Entry 8INR (electron microscopy, 2.73 A resolution); this record covers chains R and A of the 5 polymer chains in the assembly.

# Chain R
Molecule: HA signal peptide, Melanocortin receptor 5, LgBiT subunit
From: Influenza A virus (A/Victoria/3/1975(H3N2))
Reference sequence: chimeric construct of P03435, P33032: residues -14 to 1 from P03435 (HEMA_I75A3) positions 1-16 (UniProt number = residue number + 15); residues 2-325 from P33032 positions 2-325 (same numbers)
Chain sequence (513 residues; each row starts with the number of its first residue; numbers below 1 keep their minus sign (Met-14 is residue -14)):
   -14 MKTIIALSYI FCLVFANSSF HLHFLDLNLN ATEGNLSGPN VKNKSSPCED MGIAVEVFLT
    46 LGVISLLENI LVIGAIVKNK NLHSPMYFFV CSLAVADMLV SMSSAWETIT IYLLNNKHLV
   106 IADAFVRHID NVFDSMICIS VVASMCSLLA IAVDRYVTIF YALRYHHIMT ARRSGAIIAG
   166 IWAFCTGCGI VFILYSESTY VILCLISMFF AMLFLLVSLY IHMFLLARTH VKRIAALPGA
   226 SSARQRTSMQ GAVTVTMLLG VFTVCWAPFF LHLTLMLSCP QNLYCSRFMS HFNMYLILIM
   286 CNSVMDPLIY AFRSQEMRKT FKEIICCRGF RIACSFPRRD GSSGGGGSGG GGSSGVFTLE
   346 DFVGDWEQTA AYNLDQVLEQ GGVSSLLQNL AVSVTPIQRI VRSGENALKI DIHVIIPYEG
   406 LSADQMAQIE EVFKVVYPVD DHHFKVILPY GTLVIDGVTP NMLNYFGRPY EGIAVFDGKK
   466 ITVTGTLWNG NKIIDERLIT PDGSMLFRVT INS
Unresolved in the structure: -14 to 37, 227-230, 313-498
Construct notes: linker (326-340)
Cystine bridges: Cys264-Cys270
Metal / ion sites: Ca2+: Glu92, Asp115, Asp119 (shared with 2 residues of chain L)
UniProt features mapped onto this chain:
  - lipidation (S-palmitoyl cysteine): Cys311, Cys312
  - glycosylation (N-linked (GlcNAc...) asparagine): Asn2, Asn15, Asn20, Asn28
Reported in the primary citation:
  - conformationally variable residues (helix shift, loop rearrangement): Leu99, Pro265
  - mutagenesis - E92A, I122A: abolished signaling with alpha-melanocyte-stimulating hormone
  - mutagenesis - D115A (269-fold), D119A (447-fold), F254A (> 100-fold): decreased signaling with alpha-melanocyte-stimulating hormone
  - Ca2+ coordination: Glu92, Asp115, Asp119
  - mutagenesis - L99A (10-fold), F118A (4-fold), V126A (8-fold), V126L (16-fold): decreased signaling
  - mutagenesis - V126M: abolished signaling

# Chain A
Molecule: Guanine nucleotide-binding protein G(i) subunit alpha-1, Guanine nucleotide-binding protein G(s) subunit alpha isoforms short
From: Homo sapiens
Reference sequence: chimeric construct of P63096, P63092: residues 8-25 from P63096 (GNAI1_HUMAN) positions 1-18 (UniProt number = residue number - 7); residues 26-82 from P63092 positions 26-66 (offset varies); residues 83-203 from P63096 (GNAI1_HUMAN) positions 60-180 (UniProt number = residue number - 23); residues 204-394 from P63092 positions 204-394 (same numbers)
Chain sequence (361 residues; each row starts with the number of its first residue; note: 26 numbers in that range are skipped by the numbering (no residue carries them; nothing is unmodelled there)):
     8 MGCTLSAEDK AAVERSKMIE KQLQKDKQVY RATHRLLLLG ADNSGKSTIV KQMRIYHV
    82 NGYSEEECKQ YKAVVYSNTI QSIIAIIRAM GRLKIDFGDS ARADDARQLF VLAGAAEEGF
   142 MTAELAGVIK RLWKDSGVQA CFNRSREYQL NDSAAYYLND LDRIAQPNYI PTQQDVLRTR
   202 VKTSGIFETK FQVDKVNFHM FDVGAQRDER RKWIQCFNDV TAIIFVVDSS DY
   264 NRLQEALNDF KSIWNNRWLR TISVILFLNK QDLLAEKVLA GKSKIEDYFP EFARYTTPED
   324 ATPEPGEDPR VTRAKYFIRD EFLRISTASG DGRHYCYPHF TCSVDTENAR RIFNDCRDII
   384 QRMHLRQYEL L
Unresolved in the structure: 8-11, 82-203
Construct notes: engineered mutation Asp49 (Gly in P63092), Asn50 (Glu in P63092), Tyr63 (Leu in P63092), Ala226 (Gly in P63092), Asp249 (Ala in P63092), Asp252 (Ser in P63092), Asp272 (Leu in P63092), Ser366 (Ala in P63092), Ala372 (Ile in P63092), Ile375 (Val in P63092)
UniProt features mapped onto this chain:
  - lipidation: Gly9 (N-myristoyl glycine), Cys10 (S-palmitoyl cysteine)
  - region: Asp196 to Lys203 (G2 motif)
  - binding site (GTP): Ser174, Leu198 to Lys203
  - modified residue: Arg201 (ADP-ribosylarginine)

# Interface between chain R and chain A
Pairs across the interface (45):
  Met71(R) - Tyr391(A)  hydrophobic
  Arg140(R) - Tyr391(A)
  Thr143(R) - His387(A)
  Thr143(R) - Tyr391(A)  hydrogen bond
  Ile144(R) - Gln384(A)  hydrogen bond (backbone-side chain)
  Ile144(R) - His387(A)
  Ile144(R) - Leu388(A)  hydrophobic
  Ala147(R) - Ile383(A)  hydrophobic
  Leu148(R) - His41(A)  hydrogen bond (backbone-side chain)
  Leu148(R) - Val217(A)
  Leu148(R) - Phe376(A)  hydrophobic
  Leu148(R) - Arg380(A)
  Leu148(R) - Ile383(A)  hydrophobic
  Arg149(R) - Lys216(A)
  Arg149(R) - Val217(A)
  His151(R) - Gln35(A)  hydrogen bond (backbone-side chain)
  His151(R) - Arg38(A)
  His152(R) - Ala39(A)
  Thr155(R) - Gln35(A)
  Met208(R) - Tyr391(A)  hydrophobic
  Met208(R) - Leu393(A)
  Phe209(R) - Leu393(A)
  Leu211(R) - Gln384(A)
  Ala212(R) - Leu394(A)
  His215(R) - Asp381(A)  salt bridge
  His215(R) - Gln384(A)
  His215(R) - Arg385(A)
  His215(R) - Leu394(A)
  Val216(R) - Leu394(A)
  Arg218(R) - Asp381(A)  salt bridge
  Arg218(R) - Arg385(A)
  Ile219(R) - Tyr358(A)
  Ile219(R) - Arg385(A)
  Ala221(R) - Asp323(A)
  Leu222(R) - Leu346(A)  hydrophobic
  Pro223(R) - Arg342(A)
  Pro223(R) - Asp343(A)
  Pro223(R) - Thr350(A)  hydrogen bond (backbone-side chain)
  Gly224(R) - Arg347(A)
  Gly224(R) - Thr350(A)  hydrogen bond (backbone-side chain)
  Thr232(R) - Leu394(A)
  Gln235(R) - Glu392(A)
  Thr239(R) - Tyr391(A)
  Thr239(R) - Glu392(A)  hydrogen bond (side chain-backbone)
  Arg298(R) - Glu392(A)
Other interface residues (no listed pair), chain R (32 interface residues in all): Phe145, Arg157, Ala225, Ser226, Gly236, Glu301
Other interface residues (no listed pair), chain A (30 interface residues in all): Gln31, Asp215, Tyr360, Cys379, Gln390
Interface features reported in the paper:
  - pairs named by the authors: Leu148(R)-His41(A) (hydrogen bond), His151(R)-Gln35(A) (hydrogen bond)
  - interface residues, chain A: Asp381(A), Gln384(A), Leu388(A), Tyr391(A), Glu392(A), Leu393(A), Leu394(A)

# Overview
The interface between chain R and chain A involves 32 residues on one side and 30 on the other, with 7
hydrogen bonds and 2 salt bridges. Polar pairs include His215(R)-Asp381(A), Arg218(R)-Asp381(A) and
Thr143(R)-Tyr391(A). The authors report hydrogen bonds between Leu148(R) and His41(A) and His151(R) and
Gln35(A). From the paper: L99A, F118A and V126A of chain R, among others, reduce signaling; interface residues
Asp381(A), Gln384(A) and Leu388(A) among others; 10 substitutions were tested in all.
Here chain R is HA signal peptide, Melanocortin receptor 5, LgBiT subunit (Influenza A virus
(A/Victoria/3/1975(H3N2))) and chain A is Guanine nucleotide-binding protein G(i) subunit alpha-1, Guanine
nucleotide-binding protein G(s) subunit alpha isoforms short (Homo sapiens). Entry 8INR (Cryo-EM structure of
the alpha-MSH-bound human melanocortin receptor 5 (MC5R)-Gs complex) was determined by electron microscopy,
deposited together with 8IOC and 8IOD.
